PDB entry 5U3L | X-ray diffraction, 2.17 A resolution | chains H and P of the 3 polymer chains in the assembly

[Chain H]
Name: DH511.2 Fab Heavy Chain
From: Homo sapiens
Notes: antibody fragment or engineered binder
Sequence (232 residues; row label = number of the first residue in the row; a row labelled like 52A-52C holds insertion residues (52A, then the next letters in order)):
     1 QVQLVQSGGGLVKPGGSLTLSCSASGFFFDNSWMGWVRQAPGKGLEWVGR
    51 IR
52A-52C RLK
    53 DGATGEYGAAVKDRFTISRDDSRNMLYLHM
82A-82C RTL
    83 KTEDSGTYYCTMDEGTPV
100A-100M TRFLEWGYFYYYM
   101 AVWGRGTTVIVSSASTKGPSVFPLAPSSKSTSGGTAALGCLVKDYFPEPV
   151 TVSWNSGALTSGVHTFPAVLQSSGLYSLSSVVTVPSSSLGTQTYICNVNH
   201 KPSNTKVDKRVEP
Disordered / not traced: 129, 133-134, 188-193
Cystine bridges: Cys-22/Cys-92

[Chain P]
Name: gp41 MPER peptide
Notes: fragment: gp41 656-683
Sequence (20 residues; numbered 667 to 686; the number before each row is that of its first residue):
   667 KKKWNWFDITNWLWYIRKKK
Disordered / not traced: 686

[How chain H and chain P interact]
Residue-residue contacts (28; chain H residue first):
  Phe-28(H) / Lys-669(P)
  Asp-30(H) / Lys-669(P)
  Asn-31(H) / Lys-669(P)
  Asn-31(H) / Trp-670(P)  hydrogen bond (side chain-backbone)
  Asn-31(H) / Asn-671(P)  hydrogen bond (backbone-side chain)
  Trp-33(H) / Trp-672(P)  hydrophobic
  Trp-33(H) / Phe-673(P)  hydrophobic
  Arg-52(H) / Phe-673(P)
  Arg-52A(H) / Lys-669(P)
  Arg-52A(H) / Asn-671(P)  hydrogen bond
  Arg-52A(H) / Asp-674(P)  salt bridge
  Lys-52C(H) / Lys-669(P)  hydrogen bond (side chain-backbone)
  Lys-52C(H) / Asp-674(P)  salt bridge
  Asp-53(H) / Phe-673(P)
  Glu-96(H) / Trp-672(P)
  Gly-97(H) / Trp-672(P)
  Pro-99(H) / Ile-675(P)  hydrophobic
  Pro-99(H) / Thr-676(P)
  Phe-100C(H) / Arg-683(P)
  Trp-100F(H) / Leu-679(P)
  Trp-100F(H) / Trp-680(P)
  Trp-100F(H) / Arg-683(P)  hydrogen bond (backbone-side chain)
  Gly-100G(H) / Thr-676(P)
  Gly-100G(H) / Trp-680(P)
  Tyr-100H(H) / Thr-676(P)
  Phe-100I(H) / Trp-672(P)  hydrophobic
  Phe-100I(H) / Thr-676(P)
  Tyr-100K(H) / Trp-672(P)  hydrophobic
Other interface residues (no listed pair), chain H (19 interface residues in all): Val-100, Leu-100D
Other interface residues (no listed pair), chain P (13 interface residues in all): Lys-668, Ile-682
The authors on this interface:
  - epitope / paratope residues, chain P: Asn-671(P), Trp-672(P), Asp-674(P), Leu-679(P)

[Summary]
The interface between chain H and chain P involves 19 residues on one side and 13 on the other, with 5
hydrogen bonds and 2 salt bridges. Polar pairs include Arg-52A(H)/Asp-674(P), Lys-52C(H)/Asp-674(P) and
Asn-31(H)/Trp-670(P). From the paper: epitope/paratope residues Asn-671(P), Trp-672(P) and Asp-674(P) among
others.
Here chain H is DH511.2 Fab Heavy Chain (Homo sapiens) and chain P is gp41 MPER peptide. Entry 5U3L (Crystal
Structure of DH511.2 Fab in Complex with HIV-1 gp41 MPER 670-683 Peptide) was determined by X-ray diffraction
(same publication as 5U3J, 5U3K, 5U3M, 5U3N, 5U3O and 5U3P).
